PDB entry 5CY1 | X-ray diffraction, 3.40 A resolution | chains B and D of the 4 polymer chains in the assembly

== Chain B ==
Molecule: Transposon Tn3 resolvase
From: Escherichia coli
Reference sequence: P0ADI2 (TNR3_ECOLX); residues 1-185 here = UniProt positions 1-185
Sequence (192 residues; numbered 1 to 192; the number before each row is that of its first residue):
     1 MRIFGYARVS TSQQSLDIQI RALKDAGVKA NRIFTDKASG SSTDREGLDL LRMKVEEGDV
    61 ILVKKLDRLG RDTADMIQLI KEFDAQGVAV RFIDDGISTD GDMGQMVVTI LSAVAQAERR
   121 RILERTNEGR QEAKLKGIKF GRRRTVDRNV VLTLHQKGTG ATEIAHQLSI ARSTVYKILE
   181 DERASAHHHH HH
Not modelled in the structure: 39-43, 186-192
Sequence notes: expression tag (186-192)
Swiss-Prot annotation at these positions:
  - DNA-binding region: Ala161 to Glu180 (H-T-H motif)
  - active site: Ser10 (O-(5'-phospho-DNA)-serine intermediate)

== Chain D ==
Molecule: 30-nt DNA strand
Sequence (30 nucleotides; row label = number of the first residue in the row):
     1 AAATGTACCT TAAATCGAAT ATCAGACACG

== Chain B / chain D interface ==
Residue-residue contacts - 27 pairs, chain B then chain D:
  Arg125(B) with DG17(D), sugar contact; DA18(D), salt bridge to the phosphate
  Thr126(B) with DC16(D), base contact; DG17(D), hydrogen bond to the base; DA18(D), sugar contact
  Gly129(B) with DC16(D), phosphate contact; DG17(D), sugar contact
  Arg130(B) with DT15(D), hydrogen bond to the base; DC16(D), base contact
  Ala133(B) with DC16(D), sugar contact
  Ile138(B) with DC16(D), phosphate contact
  Lys139(B) with DT15(D), sugar contact
  Phe140(B) with DT15(D), sugar contact
  Gly141(B) with DA14(D), sugar contact
  Arg142(B) with DA12(D), hydrogen bond to the sugar; DA13(D), hydrogen bond to the base; DA14(D), sugar contact
  Arg143(B) with DA14(D), salt bridge to the phosphate; DT15(D), salt bridge to the phosphate
  Gly160(B) with DT4(D), phosphate contact
  Ala161(B) with DT4(D), phosphate contact
  Thr162(B) with DT4(D), hydrogen bond to the phosphate
  Arg172(B) with DT4(D), base contact; DG5(D), hydrogen bond to the base
  Tyr176(B) with DT4(D), sugar contact; DG5(D), base contact; DT6(D), base contact
Interface residues without a listed pair, chain B (20 interface residues in all): Leu123, Asn127, Ser173, Arg183
Interface residues without a listed pair, chain D (13 interface residues in all): DA3, DA7, DA19

== Overview ==
Chain B and chain D form an interface of 20 and 13 residues respectively; the contacts include 6 hydrogen
bonds and 3 salt bridges. Polar contacts include Thr126(B)-DG17(D), Arg130(B)-DT15(D) and Arg142(B)-DA13(D).
Curated annotation (UniProt) lists active-site residue Ser10(B) on chain B.
Chain B is Transposon Tn3 resolvase (Escherichia coli) and chain D is a 30-nt DNA strand; the structure, Tn3
resolvase - site III complex crystal form I, was determined by X-ray diffraction.
